PDB entry 5NSW | X-ray diffraction, 2.50 A resolution | chains B and C of the 3 polymer chains in the assembly

== Chain B (and C) ==
Protein: Multidrug efflux outer membrane protein OprN
Organism: Pseudomonas aeruginosa PAO1
Notes: chain C of this document is another copy of the same molecule, construct and numbering; everything in this record applies to it too
UniProtKB: Q9I0Y7 (Q9I0Y7_PSEAE); residues 1-447 here correspond to UniProt positions 26-472 (UniProt number = residue number + 25)
Amino-acid sequence (453 residues; each row starts with the number of its first residue):
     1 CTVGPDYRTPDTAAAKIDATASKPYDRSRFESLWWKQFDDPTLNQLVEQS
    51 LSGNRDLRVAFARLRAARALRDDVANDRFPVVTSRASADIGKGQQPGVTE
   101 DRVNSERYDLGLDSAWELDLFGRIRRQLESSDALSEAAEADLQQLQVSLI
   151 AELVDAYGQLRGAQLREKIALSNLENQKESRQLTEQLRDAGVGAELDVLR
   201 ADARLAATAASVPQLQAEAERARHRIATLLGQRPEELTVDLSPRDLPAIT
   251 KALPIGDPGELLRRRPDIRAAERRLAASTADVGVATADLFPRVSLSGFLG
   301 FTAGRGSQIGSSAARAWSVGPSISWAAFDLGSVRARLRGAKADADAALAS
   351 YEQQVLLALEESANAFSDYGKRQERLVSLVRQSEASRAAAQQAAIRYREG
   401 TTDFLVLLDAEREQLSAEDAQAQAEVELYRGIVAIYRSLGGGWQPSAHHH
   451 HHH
Not modelled in the structure: 446-453 (chain C: 452-453)
Construct notes: expression tag (448-453)
Covalently attached groups: palmitic acid (PLM) linked to C1
Metal / ion sites: Na+: D73, D77 (shared with 1 residue of chain A)
Small-molecule neighbours:
  - xenon (XE), molecule 1: S50, L51, N54, L57, L149, I150
  - xenon (XE), molecule 2: S84, R85, A86
  - xenon (XE), molecule 3: A86, S87, D109, L110, I309
  - xenon (XE), molecule 4: Q177, S180, R181, A201, R204, F404, E411
  - xenon (XE), molecule 5: P213, Q214, A217
  - xenon (XE), molecule 6: K371, R372, R375
  - xenon (XE), molecule 7: L405, D409, R412
From the paper describing this entry:
  - binding site for xenon: Q177, S180, R181, R204, P213, Q214, A217, K371, R375, F404, L405, D409, E411
  - conformationally variable residues (side-chain flip): L149
  - Ni2+ coordination: E139

== How chain B and chain C interact ==
Pairs across the interface (121):
  T12(B) with R233(C)
  A13(B) with R233(C), hydrogen bond (backbone-side chain)
  A14(B) with R233(C), hydrogen bond (backbone-side chain)
  K16(B) with E235(C)
  E106(B) with P96(C)
  R107(B) with P96(C)
  T302(B) with Q94(C)
  A303(B) with Q94(C); P96(C)
  G304(B) with Q94(C), hydrogen bond (backbone-side chain)
  R305(B) with E100(C)
  Q308(B) with Q94(C), hydrogen bond; E100(C)
  S312(B) with R102(C)
  A313(B) with Q94(C), hydrogen bond (backbone-side chain); R102(C)
  A314(B) with Q94(C)
  R315(B) with G93(C); R102(C), hydrogen bond (backbone-side chain)
  A316(B) with K92(C)
  W317(B) with I90(C); G91(C); K92(C), hydrogen bond (backbone-backbone)
  S318(B) with I90(C)
  V319(B) with A88(C); D89(C); I90(C), hydrogen bond (backbone-backbone)
  G320(B) with A88(C); D89(C)
  P321(B) with S87(C); A88(C), hydrogen bond (backbone-backbone)
  S322(B) with A86(C); S87(C)
  I323(B) with R85(C); A86(C), hydrogen bond (backbone-backbone)
  S324(B) with S84(C)
  W325(B) with T83(C); S84(C), hydrogen bond (backbone-backbone)
  A326(B) with V82(C); T83(C)
  A327(B) with V82(C); S84(C)
  F328(B) with V82(C), hydrogen bond (backbone-backbone); L112(C), hydrophobic
  D329(B) with V81(C); V82(C), hydrogen bond (backbone-backbone)
  G331(B) with N76(C)
  S332(B) with D73(C), hydrogen bond; N76(C), hydrogen bond
  A335(B) with A69(C); D72(C); D73(C)
  R336(B) with D73(C), salt bridge
  R338(B) with D72(C), salt bridge
  G339(B) with A69(C)
  K341(B) with R65(C)
  A342(B) with A62(C); R65(C); A66(C)
  D343(B) with A66(C)
  D345(B) with R65(C), salt bridge
  A346(B) with V59(C); A62(C)
  A349(B) with R55(C); R58(C); V59(C), hydrophobic
  S350(B) with V59(C)
  E352(B) with R55(C), salt bridge
  Q353(B) with R55(C); D56(C); T228(C)
  L356(B) with T228(C); G231(C); Q232(C); R233(C)
  L357(B) with R225(C)
  L359(B) with R233(C); P234(C)
  E360(B) with H224(C); R225(C), salt bridge; T228(C), hydrogen bond
  A363(B) with H224(C); P234(C), hydrophobic
  N364(B) with R221(C); H224(C), hydrogen bond
  S367(B) with E220(C)
  D368(B) with A217(C); R221(C), salt bridge
  K371(B) with P213(C); Q216(C), hydrogen bond; A217(C)
  R375(B) with A210(C), hydrogen bond (side chain-backbone); P213(C); Q214(C)
  S378(B) with A206(C); A209(C); A210(C)
  L379(B) with A210(C), hydrophobic
  Q382(B) with A203(C); A206(C); A207(C)
  A385(B) with L199(C); A203(C), hydrophobic
  S386(B) with A203(C)
  A388(B) with L199(C)
  A389(B) with L196(C); L199(C)
  Q392(B) with E195(C); L199(C)
  A393(B) with L196(C), hydrophobic
  R396(B) with A194(C); L196(C)
  L405(B) with L405(C), hydrophobic
  V406(B) with L196(C), hydrophobic; R200(C); D403(C)
  D409(B) with L405(C); L408(C); R412(C), salt bridge
  E413(B) with R204(C), salt bridge; R412(C), salt bridge
Other interface residues (no listed pair), chain B (74 interface residues in all): A15, V355, E374, R381, T402, E427
Other interface residues (no listed pair), chain C (61 interface residues in all): R63, D202, S211

== Summary ==
74 residues of chain B face 61 of chain C across their interface; the contacts include 19 hydrogen bonds and 9
salt bridges. Among the polar pairs are R336(B)-D73(C), R338(B)-D72(C) and D345(B)-R65(C). The paper reports a
binding site for xenon at Q177(B), S180(B) and R181(B) among others; Ni2+ coordination by E139(B).
Chain B and chain C are both Multidrug efflux outer membrane protein OprN (Pseudomonas aeruginosa PAO1); the
structure, Xenon for tunnelling analysis of the efflux pump component OprN, was determined by X-ray
diffraction together with 5IUY from the same study.
